PDB entry 3PHF | X-ray diffraction, 3.58 A resolution | chains A and B

Chain A:
Protein: Envelope glycoprotein H
From: Human herpesvirus 4
Notes: fragment: extracellular domain
Reference sequence: P03231 (GH_EBVB9); residue numbers follow UniProt; this construct covers 20-672
Sequence (653 residues; numbered 20 to 672; the number before each row is that of its first residue):
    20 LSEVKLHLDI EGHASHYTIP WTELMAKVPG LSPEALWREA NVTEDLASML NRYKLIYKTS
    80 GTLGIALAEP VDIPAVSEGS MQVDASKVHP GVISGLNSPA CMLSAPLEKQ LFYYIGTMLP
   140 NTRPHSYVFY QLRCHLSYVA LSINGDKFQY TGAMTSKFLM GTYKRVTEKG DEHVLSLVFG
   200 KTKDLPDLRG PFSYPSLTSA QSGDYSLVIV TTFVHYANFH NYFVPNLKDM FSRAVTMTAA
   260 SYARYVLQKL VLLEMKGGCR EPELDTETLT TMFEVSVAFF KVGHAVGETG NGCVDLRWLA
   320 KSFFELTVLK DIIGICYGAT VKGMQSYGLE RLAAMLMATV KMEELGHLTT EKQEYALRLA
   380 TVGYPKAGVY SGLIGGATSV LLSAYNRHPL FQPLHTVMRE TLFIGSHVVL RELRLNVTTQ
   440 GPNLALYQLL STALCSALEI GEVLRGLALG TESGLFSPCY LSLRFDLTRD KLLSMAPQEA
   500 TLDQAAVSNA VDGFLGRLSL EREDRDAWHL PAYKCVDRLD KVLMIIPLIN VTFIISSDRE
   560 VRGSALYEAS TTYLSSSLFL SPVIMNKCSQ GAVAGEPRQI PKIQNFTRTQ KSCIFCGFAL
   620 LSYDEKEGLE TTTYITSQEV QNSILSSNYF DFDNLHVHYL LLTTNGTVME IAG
Cystine bridges: Cys120-Cys312, Cys278-Cys335, Cys454-Cys478, Cys534-Cys587, Cys612-Cys615
Swiss-Prot annotation at these positions:
  - glycosylation (N-linked (GlcNAc...) asparagine): Asn60, Asn435, Asn549, Asn604, Asn664

Chain B:
Protein: Envelope glycoprotein L
From: Human herpesvirus 4
Notes: fragment: extracellular domain
Reference sequence: P03212 (GL_EBVB9); residue numbers follow UniProt; this construct covers 24-131
Sequence (108 residues; row label = number of the first residue in the row):
    24 WAYPCCHVTQ LRAQHLLALE NISDIYLVSN QTCDGFSLAS LNSPKNGSNQ LVISRCANGL
    84 NVVSFFISIL KRSSSALTGH LRELLTTLET LYGSFSVEDL FGANLNRY
Cystine bridges: Cys28-Cys56, Cys29-Cys79
From the paper describing this entry:
  - post-translational modification sites: Asn53

Interface between chain A and chain B:
Residue-residue contacts (87; chain A residue first):
  Leu20(A) - Leu42(B)  hydrogen bond (backbone-backbone)
  Leu20(A) - Glu43(B)  hydrogen bond (backbone-backbone)
  Leu20(A) - Ile45(B)
  Glu22(A) - Ser46(B)
  Val23(A) - Leu42(B)  hydrophobic
  Val23(A) - Ile45(B)
  Val23(A) - Ser46(B)
  Lys24(A) - Ser46(B)  hydrogen bond (backbone-backbone)
  Lys24(A) - Asp47(B)  salt bridge
  Lys24(A) - Ile48(B)  hydrogen bond (backbone-backbone)
  Leu25(A) - Ile48(B)
  Leu25(A) - Phe89(B)  hydrophobic
  His26(A) - Tyr26(B)
  His26(A) - Asp47(B)  salt bridge
  His26(A) - Ile48(B)  hydrogen bond (backbone-backbone)
  His26(A) - Tyr49(B)
  His26(A) - Leu50(B)  hydrogen bond (backbone-backbone)
  Leu27(A) - Leu50(B)  hydrophobic
  Asp28(A) - Trp24(B)
  Asp28(A) - Ser52(B)
  Ile29(A) - Trp24(B)
  Glu30(A) - Trp24(B)
  Gly31(A) - Trp24(B)
  Tyr36(A) - His103(B)
  Tyr36(A) - Leu107(B)  hydrophobic
  Ile38(A) - Phe89(B)  hydrophobic
  Ile38(A) - Leu104(B)  hydrophobic
  Ile38(A) - Leu107(B)  hydrophobic
  Trp40(A) - Leu42(B)  hydrophobic
  Leu43(A) - Ala99(B)
  Lys46(A) - Ala99(B)
  Val47(A) - Ser96(B)
  Leu50(A) - Ser96(B)
  Pro52(A) - Phe88(B)
  Pro52(A) - Ile92(B)  hydrophobic
  Glu53(A) - Leu42(B)  hydrogen bond (side chain-backbone)
  Glu53(A) - Glu43(B)
  Leu55(A) - Phe88(B)
  Leu55(A) - Arg95(B)
  Trp56(A) - Leu42(B)  hydrophobic
  Trp56(A) - Ile45(B)  hydrophobic
  Trp56(A) - Leu64(B)  hydrophobic
  Trp56(A) - Phe88(B)
  Arg57(A) - Leu39(B)
  Asn60(A) - Gln33(B)  hydrogen bond
  Asn60(A) - Asn84(B)
  Val61(A) - Ala80(B)
  Val61(A) - Asn81(B)  hydrogen bond (backbone-backbone)
  Val61(A) - Val85(B)  hydrophobic
  Thr62(A) - Thr32(B)
  Thr62(A) - Gln33(B)  hydrogen bond (backbone-side chain)
  Thr62(A) - Leu34(B)
  Thr62(A) - Leu39(B)
  Glu63(A) - Asn81(B)
  Glu63(A) - Asn84(B)
  Asp64(A) - Val31(B)
  Leu65(A) - Val31(B)
  Leu65(A) - Leu123(B)  hydrophobic
  Leu65(A) - Leu128(B)
  Ala66(A) - Leu128(B)  hydrophobic
  Met68(A) - Asn81(B)  hydrogen bond
  Met68(A) - Val120(B)  hydrophobic
  Leu69(A) - Val120(B)  hydrophobic
  Leu69(A) - Leu123(B)  hydrophobic
  Leu69(A) - Leu128(B)  hydrophobic
  Arg71(A) - Asn84(B)
  Tyr72(A) - Val120(B)  hydrophobic
  Tyr72(A) - Glu121(B)
  Tyr72(A) - Phe124(B)  hydrophobic
  Lys73(A) - Phe124(B)
  Tyr149(A) - Asn84(B)
  Tyr149(A) - Ser87(B)  hydrogen bond
  Tyr149(A) - Phe88(B)  hydrogen bond (side chain-backbone)
  Tyr149(A) - Ser91(B)
  Tyr149(A) - Arg95(B)
  Gln150(A) - Arg95(B)  hydrogen bond (backbone-side chain)
  Asp206(A) - Ser91(B)
  Asp206(A) - Lys94(B)  salt bridge
  Asp206(A) - Arg95(B)  salt bridge
  Leu207(A) - Ser87(B)
  Arg208(A) - Ser87(B)  hydrogen bond (backbone-side chain)
  Gly209(A) - Asn84(B)
  Gly209(A) - Tyr115(B)  hydrogen bond (backbone-side chain)
  Pro210(A) - Leu83(B)  hydrophobic
  Pro210(A) - Tyr115(B)
  Pro210(A) - Val120(B)  hydrophobic
  Phe211(A) - Tyr115(B)  hydrogen bond (backbone-side chain)
Other interface residues (no listed pair), chain A (48 interface residues in all): His35, Thr37, Pro39, Ala59, Leu151
Other interface residues (no listed pair), chain B (49 interface residues in all): Leu40, Ala41, Asn44, Phe59, Cys79, Leu93, Leu100, Thr110, Leu111
From the paper, about this interface:
  - interface residues, chain A: Leu65(A), Leu69(A), Tyr149(A), Asp206(A)
  - interface residues, chain B: Lys94(B)

In short:
48 residues of chain A face 49 of chain B across their interface; the contacts include 17 hydrogen bonds and 4
salt bridges. Polar pairs include Lys24(A)-Asp47(B), His26(A)-Asp47(B) and Asp206(A)-Lys94(B). The paper
reports interface residues Leu65(A), Leu69(A) and Lys94(B) among others; a modification site at Asn53(B).
Here chain A is Envelope glycoprotein H and chain B is Envelope glycoprotein L, both from Human herpesvirus 4.
Entry 3PHF (Crystal Structure of the Epstein-Barr virus gH and gL complex) was determined by X-ray
diffraction.
